3GST - chains A and B; structure by X-ray diffraction, 1.90 A resolution.

# Chain A (and B)
Name: Glutathione S-transferase
Source organism: Rattus rattus
Notes: EC 2.5.1.18; chain B of this document is another copy of the same molecule, construct and numbering; everything in this record applies to it too
UniProt: P04905 (GSTM1_RAT); residue numbers follow UniProt; this construct covers 1-217
Chain sequence (217 residues; row label = number of the first residue in the row):
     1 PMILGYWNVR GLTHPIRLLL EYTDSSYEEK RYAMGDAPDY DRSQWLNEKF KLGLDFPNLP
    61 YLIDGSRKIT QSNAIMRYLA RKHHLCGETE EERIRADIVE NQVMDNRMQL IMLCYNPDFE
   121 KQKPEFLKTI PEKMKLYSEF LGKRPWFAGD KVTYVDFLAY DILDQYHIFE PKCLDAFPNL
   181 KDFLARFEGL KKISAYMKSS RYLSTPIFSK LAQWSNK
Small-molecule neighbours: GPR ((9R,10R)-9-(S-glutathionyl)-10-hydroxy-9,10-dihydrophenanthrene): Tyr-6, Trp-7, Val-9, Gly-11, Leu-12, Arg-42, Trp-45, Lys-49, Asn-58, Leu-59, Pro-60, Gln-71, Ser-72, Asn-73, Met-104, Arg-107, Met-108, Ile-111, Tyr-115, Ile-207, Phe-208, Ser-209

# Interface between chain A and chain B
Pairs across the interface (53; chain A residue first):
  Asp-55(A) / Leu-136(B)
  Asp-55(A) / Phe-140(B)
  Phe-56(A) / Ile-98(B)  hydrophobic
  Phe-56(A) / Gln-102(B)
  Phe-56(A) / Leu-136(B)  hydrophobic
  Phe-56(A) / Phe-140(B)  hydrophobic
  Pro-57(A) / Leu-136(B)
  Asn-58(A) / Asp-105(B)
  Arg-67(A) / Glu-90(B)
  Arg-67(A) / Ile-94(B)
  Thr-70(A) / Ile-98(B)
  Gln-71(A) / Ile-98(B)
  Gln-71(A) / Asn-101(B)
  Gln-71(A) / Gln-102(B)  hydrogen bond
  Gln-71(A) / Asp-105(B)  hydrogen bond
  Asn-73(A) / Asn-101(B)  hydrogen bond
  Ala-74(A) / Asp-97(B)
  Ala-74(A) / Ile-98(B)
  Arg-77(A) / Arg-77(B)
  Arg-77(A) / Asp-97(B)
  Tyr-78(A) / Glu-90(B)
  Tyr-78(A) / Ile-94(B)  hydrophobic
  Arg-81(A) / Glu-90(B)  salt bridge
  Arg-81(A) / Arg-93(B)
  Arg-81(A) / Ile-94(B)
  Arg-81(A) / Asp-97(B)  salt bridge
  Glu-90(A) / Arg-67(B)
  Glu-90(A) / Tyr-78(B)
  Glu-90(A) / Arg-81(B)  salt bridge
  Arg-93(A) / Arg-81(B)
  Ile-94(A) / Arg-67(B)
  Ile-94(A) / Tyr-78(B)  hydrophobic
  Ile-94(A) / Arg-81(B)
  Asp-97(A) / Ala-74(B)
  Asp-97(A) / Arg-77(B)
  Asp-97(A) / Arg-81(B)  salt bridge
  Ile-98(A) / Phe-56(B)  hydrophobic
  Ile-98(A) / Thr-70(B)
  Ile-98(A) / Gln-71(B)
  Ile-98(A) / Ala-74(B)
  Asn-101(A) / Gln-71(B)
  Asn-101(A) / Asn-73(B)  hydrogen bond
  Gln-102(A) / Phe-56(B)
  Gln-102(A) / Gln-71(B)  hydrogen bond
  Asp-105(A) / Asn-58(B)
  Asp-105(A) / Gln-71(B)  hydrogen bond
  Glu-132(A) / Phe-50(B)
  Leu-136(A) / Asp-55(B)
  Leu-136(A) / Phe-56(B)  hydrophobic
  Leu-136(A) / Pro-57(B)
  Tyr-137(A) / Phe-56(B)
  Phe-140(A) / Asp-55(B)
  Phe-140(A) / Phe-56(B)  hydrophobic
Other interface residues (no listed pair), chain A (26 interface residues in all): Lys-68, Ile-69
Other interface residues (no listed pair), chain B (26 interface residues in all): Lys-68, Ile-69, Tyr-137

# Overview
The chain A/chain B interface involves 26 residues from each chain; the contacts include 6 hydrogen bonds and
4 salt bridges. Polar contacts include Arg-81(A)/Glu-90(B), Arg-81(A)/Asp-97(B) and Gln-71(A)/Gln-102(B).
Bound to chain A: compound GPR.
Chain A and chain B are both Glutathione S-transferase (Rattus rattus); the structure, Structure of the
xenobiotic substrate binding site of a glutathione S-transferase as revealed by X-ray crystallographic ...,
was determined by X-ray diffraction, deposited together with 2GST.
